PDB entry 6ML6 | X-ray diffraction, 1.54 A resolution | chains A and E of the 3 polymer chains in the assembly

== Chain A ==
Protein: Zinc finger and BTB domain-containing protein 24
Organism: Mus musculus
Notes: fragment: zinc fingers 4-8
UniProtKB: Q80X44 (ZBT24_MOUSE); numbering as in UniProt (aligned over 375-519)
Chain sequence (151 residues; row label = number of the first residue in the row):
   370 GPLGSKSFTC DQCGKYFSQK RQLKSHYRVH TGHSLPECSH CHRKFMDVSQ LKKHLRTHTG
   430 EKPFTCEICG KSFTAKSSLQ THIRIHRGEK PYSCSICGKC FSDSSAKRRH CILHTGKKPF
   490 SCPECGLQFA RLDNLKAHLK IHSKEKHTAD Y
Disordered / not traced: 370-372, 516-520
Differences from the reference sequence: expression tag (370-374, 520)
Bound ions: Zn2+ site 1: Cys-379, Cys-382, His-395, His-399; Zn2+ site 2: Cys-407, Cys-410, His-423, His-427; Zn2+ site 3: Cys-435, Cys-438, His-451, His-455; Zn2+ site 4: Cys-463, Cys-466, His-479, His-483; Zn2+ site 5: Cys-491, Cys-494, His-507, His-511
Swiss-Prot annotation at these positions:
  - zinc finger: Phe-377 to His-399 (C2H2-type 4), Pro-405 to His-427 (C2H2-type 5), Phe-433 to His-455 (C2H2-type 6), Tyr-461 to His-483 (C2H2-type 7), Phe-489 to His-511 (C2H2-type 8)
From the paper describing this entry:
  - binding site for the 20-nt DNA strand (chain E): Asn-503
  - disease-associated variants - C382Y, C407G: abolished binding to 12-bp ZBTB24 motif
  - mutagenesis - C382Y, C407G: abolished expression in response to CDCA7 level
  - mutagenesis - C382Y, C407G: abolished signaling in response to Cdca7-Luc reporter

== Chain E ==
Molecule: 20-nt DNA strand
Sequence (20 nucleotides; row label = number of the first residue in the row):
     1 ACGCAGGTCC TGGACGAATT
Modified residues: 5CM (5-methyl-2'-deoxy-cytidine-5'-monophosphate) at position 4

== How chain A and chain E interact ==
Contacting residue pairs (44):
  Arg-412(A) / DG12(E)  salt bridge to the phosphate
  Phe-414(A) / DG12(E)  phosphate contact
  Phe-414(A) / DG13(E)  phosphate contact
  Gln-419(A) / DA14(E)  hydrogen bond to the base
  Gln-419(A) / DC15(E)  base contact
  Lys-422(A) / DG12(E)  base contact
  Lys-422(A) / DG13(E)  hydrogen bond to the base
  His-423(A) / DG12(E)  salt bridge to the phosphate
  Thr-426(A) / DT11(E)  phosphate contact
  Thr-426(A) / DG12(E)  phosphate contact
  Lys-431(A) / DC10(E)  salt bridge to the phosphate
  Lys-440(A) / DC9(E)  phosphate contact
  Ser-441(A) / DC10(E)  phosphate contact
  Phe-442(A) / DC9(E)  phosphate contact
  Phe-442(A) / DC10(E)  phosphate contact
  Thr-443(A) / DC10(E)  hydrogen bond to the phosphate
  Thr-443(A) / DT11(E)  base contact
  Ala-444(A) / DT11(E)  base contact
  Ser-447(A) / DC10(E)  base contact
  Ser-447(A) / DT11(E)  base contact
  His-451(A) / DC9(E)  salt bridge to the phosphate
  Ile-454(A) / DT8(E)  phosphate contact
  Ile-454(A) / DC9(E)  phosphate contact
  Lys-468(A) / DG6(E)  phosphate contact
  Phe-470(A) / DG6(E)  phosphate contact
  Phe-470(A) / DG7(E)  phosphate contact
  Asp-472(A) / DT8(E)  base contact
  Asp-472(A) / DC9(E)  hydrogen bond to the base
  Ala-475(A) / DT8(E)  base contact
  Arg-478(A) / DG6(E)  hydrogen bond to the base
  Arg-478(A) / DG7(E)  hydrogen bond to the base
  Arg-478(A) / DT8(E)  base contact
  His-479(A) / DG6(E)  salt bridge to the phosphate
  Leu-482(A) / DA5(E)  phosphate contact
  Lys-487(A) / 5CM_4(E)  salt bridge to the phosphate
  Leu-496(A) / DG3(E)  phosphate contact
  Phe-498(A) / 5CM_4(E)  phosphate contact
  Arg-500(A) / DA5(E)  base contact
  Arg-500(A) / DG6(E)  hydrogen bond to the base
  Asn-503(A) / 5CM_4(E)  base contact
  Asn-503(A) / DA5(E)  hydrogen bond to the base
  His-507(A) / DG3(E)  salt bridge to the phosphate
  Ile-510(A) / DC2(E)  phosphate contact
  Ile-510(A) / DG3(E)  phosphate contact
Other interface residues (no listed pair), chain A (35 interface residues in all): Lys-413, Met-415, Asp-416, Lys-459, Ser-474, Gln-497

== In short ==
The interface between chain A and chain E involves 35 residues on one side and 14 on the other, with 8
hydrogen bonds and 7 salt bridges. Among the polar pairs are Gln-419(A)/DA14(E), Lys-422(A)/DG13(E) and
Asp-472(A)/DC9(E). From the paper: a binding site for the 20-nt DNA strand (chain E) at Asn-503(A); C382Y and
C407G of chain A abolish binding to 12-bp ZBTB24 motif.
Chain A is Zinc finger and BTB domain-containing protein 24 (Mus musculus) and chain E is a 20-nt DNA strand;
the structure, ZBTB24 Zinc Fingers 4-8 with 19+1mer DNA Oligonucleotide (Sequence 4 with a CpA 5mC
Modification), was determined by X-ray diffraction, deposited together with 6ML2, 6ML3, 6ML4, 6ML5 and 6ML7.
